Entry 6YW5 (electron microscopy, 2.85 A resolution); this record covers chains KK and aa of the 38 polymer chains in the assembly.

Chain KK:
Name: Mitochondrial ribosomal protein subunit S18
Source organism: Neurospora crassa OR74A
UniProtKB: Q7SGU0 (Q7SGU0_NEUCR); residues 1-376 here = UniProt positions 1-376
Amino-acid sequence (376 residues; each row starts with the number of its first residue):
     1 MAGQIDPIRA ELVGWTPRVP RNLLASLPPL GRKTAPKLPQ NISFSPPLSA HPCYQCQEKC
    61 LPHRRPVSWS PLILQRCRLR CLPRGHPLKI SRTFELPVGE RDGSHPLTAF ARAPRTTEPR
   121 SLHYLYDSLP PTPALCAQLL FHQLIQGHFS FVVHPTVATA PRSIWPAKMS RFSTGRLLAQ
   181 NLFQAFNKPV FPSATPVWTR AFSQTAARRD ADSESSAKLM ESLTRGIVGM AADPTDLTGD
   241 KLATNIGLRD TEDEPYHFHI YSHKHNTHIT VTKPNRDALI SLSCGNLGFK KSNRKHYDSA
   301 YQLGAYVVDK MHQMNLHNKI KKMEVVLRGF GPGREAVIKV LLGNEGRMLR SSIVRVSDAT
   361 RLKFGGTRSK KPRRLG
Unresolved in the structure: 1-252
Bound ions: K+: Asn286 (shared with G885(aa), U902(aa) of chain aa)

Chain aa:
Molecule: 16S rRNA
Source organism: Neurospora crassa OR74A
Sequence (1864 nucleotides; row label = number of the first residue in the row):
     1 GAUGUAAUAA AAAAAAUUUU UUUUAAUUUU AUAUUACAUC AAUAAAAAUA GAUGAGUUUG
    61 GUGAUGGCUC UGAUUGAACA CUGUCCAAAU ACUUGACACA UGCUAAUCGA ACGUUUAAUU
   121 UUGGCCUAAG AAAGGGGUUU CAUCGUGGCU UAAGCUAAGG GGUUUAUUGU GGCUUAAGCU
   181 AAGGUUUAAU CUUUGACUUA AGCGGGUGUU UUAGGGGAAC UUGUGCCCCU AAAACCUCUU
   241 AAUUAAAAGU GGUGUACAGG UGAGUAUAAU AUUUUUUCGC UUAACUUAAA GUGAAGGCAA
   301 AUCCUUCAUA UUGCAAAAGG AUAUCUUAGG CACCUGUUGA AAGGGGCCUA CUUAUAUUAU
   361 AUCCGCUUUA AGAGGAUGAG AAAAGUUUCA GAGAUAGGUA GUUGUUAAGG UCAUGGCUUA
   421 ACAAGCCAAU AAUUCUCUUA GUCGAAGCUG AAAAGGCUGA UCGACCACAU UGGGAAUGAA
   481 AAAAUCCCAA GGCAAAUAGG UACAGCAGUG AGGAAUCUUG GUCAAUGGGC CCACGCCUGA
   541 ACUGGUAACU UGGAGGAAUG AGGGGUCAAC UUUGCAAAUG GAUGAGUGAU CGUUAGAAGA
   601 UCCUUAGUCC CCUGGUCUUC UUGACACAUG AGGUAUAUAC UUCUAGUCCA UAUUGGGGGG
   661 AGACUCCACG UCGAUUUAUC GAGUAAAAUU CUGUAUACAU AUUGAUAAUG ACAAUAUGUA
   721 CAUUUGUCUU GACUAAUUAC GUGCCAGCAG UCGCGGCAAU ACGUAAGAGA CUAGUGUUAA
   781 UCAUCAUAAA UAGGUUUAAA GGGUACUCAG ACGGAAAAAU UCGCCCAAAU AUAGGGGACA
   841 AUUUUUCUAG AGUUUUAUGU AAGAAGGUCG UACUCUAGAG UGGAGAGAUA AAAUUCUGUG
   901 AUACCUAGGG GACGGGUAAA GGCGAAGGCA AUCUUUUAUG UAAAAACUGA CGUCGAAGGA
   961 CGAAGGCAAA GGGAACAAAA AGGAUUAGAU ACCCCAGUAG UCUUUGCAGA CAAUUAUGAA
  1021 UGCCAUAGGU UAGAUUUUUA AUUUAGUCUA UAAAUGAAAG UGUAAGCAUU UCACCUCAAG
  1081 AGUAAGGCGG CAACGCAGGA ACUGAAAUCA CUAGACCGUU UCUGACACCA GCAAUGAAGU
  1141 AUGUUAUUUA AUUCGGUGAC CCACGAAAAA CCUUACCACA AUUUGAAUAU UAAUAAUAAU
  1201 GAUAUUAUUU UUUAUGCUUG AUAUGGCAAG CACUCAAUUU UCCCCUCCCC GUAGGUUUGC
  1261 CGCGGGGGGG GAGAAAAAAG AAAAAUAAUG GAUAAUAUAG UAAAUACCAU AUUCCAACUA
  1321 UAUUUAAUUA UUAAUACAAG UGUUGCACGG CUGUCUUCAG UUGAUGUUGC GAAACUGUGG
  1381 UUCGUUCCAU GGAAUUAACG UAAACCCUUG CUUUAUUUGU AAAUAUUAUA AAGCAGUUCA
  1441 CCUUUAUAUA GGAAAUGAUA AAAGGGAUCA AGACAAGUCA UCAUGGCCUA AAUAUUGUGG
  1501 GCUAUAGACG UGCCACAUUU UCCUAAACAA AGAGAUGCAA AAAUGUGAAU UUUAGCUAAU
  1561 CUCAAAAAAU AGGAUAAAAA UAUACAAGGA UUGUAGUCUG AAAUUCGACU GCAUGAAUAA
  1621 GAAAUUGCUA GUAAUCGUGA AUCACCAUGA CACGGUGAAU AUUCCCUCGG AUUGGUACUA
  1681 ACCACUCGUC ACAUGCUGAA AGGAGUGCGU GCAAUAAGUU UGCUUUUCUG UUAUAAGUAA
  1741 GUAGACAUAU AGGUUUAGAU GUUAUAAUAG GAUCCUUCGU AUGCGCGGCU CUGAUUAGUG
  1801 UUAAGUCGAA AUACGGUUCG UGUAGUGGAA GUUGCACGGG ACUUAUCAAU GUUGAACAAU
  1861 ACGA
Unresolved in the structure: 1-47, 126-236, 327-358, 563-667, 1195-1328
Bound ions: K+ site 1: U58, G753; Mg2+ site 1: U93, G262; K+ site 2: C257, A484; K+ site 3: G262, G264, G441; Mg2+ site 2: A263, G264, G441; Mg2+ site 3: G293, G319; Mg2+ site 4: U402, C417; Mg2+ site 5 near A460 (its only coordinating residue here); Mg2+ site 6: C503, A504; K+ site 4: C523, U526, G527; Mg2+ site 7 near A524 (its only coordinating residue here); Mg2+ site 8 near C534 (its only coordinating residue here); 50 more Mg2+ sites not listed; 14 more K+ sites not listed
Reported in the primary citation:
  - Mg2+ coordination: A1745

Chain KK / chain aa interface:
Contacting residue pairs - 85 pairs, chain KK then chain aa:
  His259(KK) - C904(aa)  hydrogen bond to the phosphate
  His259(KK) - C905(aa)  phosphate contact
  Tyr261(KK) - A903(aa)  sugar contact
  His263(KK) - G887(aa)  salt bridge to the phosphate
  His263(KK) - A888(aa)  phosphate contact
  His265(KK) - A888(aa)  salt bridge to the phosphate
  His265(KK) - U889(aa)  salt bridge to the phosphate
  Asn266(KK) - A886(aa)  hydrogen bond to the phosphate
  Asn266(KK) - G887(aa)  hydrogen bond to the phosphate
  His268(KK) - A886(aa)  hydrogen bond to the phosphate
  His268(KK) - G887(aa)  salt bridge to the phosphate
  His268(KK) - U902(aa)  sugar contact
  His268(KK) - A903(aa)  sugar contact
  Thr270(KK) - A903(aa)  hydrogen bond to the sugar
  Thr270(KK) - C904(aa)  sugar contact
  Thr272(KK) - C904(aa)  sugar contact
  Lys273(KK) - U881(aa)  sugar contact
  Asn275(KK) - C905(aa)  sugar contact
  Arg276(KK) - C904(aa)  hydrogen bond to the sugar
  Arg276(KK) - C905(aa)  salt bridge to the phosphate
  Asp277(KK) - G880(aa)  base contact
  Asp277(KK) - U881(aa)  sugar contact
  Ala278(KK) - U881(aa)  hydrogen bond to the sugar
  Ala278(KK) - G882(aa)  sugar contact
  Ala278(KK) - A903(aa)  base contact
  Ser281(KK) - A903(aa)  hydrogen bond to the base
  Ser283(KK) - A886(aa)  hydrogen bond to the phosphate
  Cys284(KK) - A886(aa)  phosphate contact
  Gly285(KK) - G885(aa)  sugar contact
  Gly285(KK) - A886(aa)  hydrogen bond to the phosphate
  Asn286(KK) - A884(aa)  sugar contact
  Asn286(KK) - G885(aa)  phosphate contact
  Lys291(KK) - A886(aa)  base contact
  Lys291(KK) - G887(aa)  hydrogen bond to the base
  Lys291(KK) - A888(aa)  hydrogen bond to the base
  Lys291(KK) - U889(aa)  base contact
  Lys291(KK) - A892(aa)  phosphate contact
  Lys291(KK) - A893(aa)  salt bridge to the phosphate
  Ser292(KK) - A891(aa)  hydrogen bond to the phosphate
  Ser292(KK) - A892(aa)  hydrogen bond to the phosphate
  Arg294(KK) - A886(aa)  salt bridge to the phosphate
  Arg294(KK) - G887(aa)  salt bridge to the phosphate
  Arg294(KK) - A888(aa)  base contact
  Lys295(KK) - A890(aa)  phosphate contact
  Lys295(KK) - A891(aa)  salt bridge to the phosphate
  Arg328(KK) - A903(aa)  phosphate contact
  Arg328(KK) - C904(aa)  salt bridge to the phosphate
  Arg361(KK) - C873(aa)  salt bridge to the phosphate
  Arg361(KK) - C904(aa)  salt bridge to the phosphate
  Leu362(KK) - U871(aa)  hydrogen bond to the sugar
  Leu362(KK) - A872(aa)  sugar contact
  Lys363(KK) - U871(aa)  sugar contact
  Lys363(KK) - A872(aa)  sugar contact
  Phe364(KK) - G870(aa)  hydrogen bond to the base
  Phe364(KK) - U871(aa)  hydrogen bond to the base
  Phe364(KK) - G914(aa)  sugar contact
  Phe364(KK) - G915(aa)  stacking on the base
  Gly365(KK) - C913(aa)  sugar contact
  Gly365(KK) - G914(aa)  sugar contact
  Gly366(KK) - A912(aa)  base contact
  Gly366(KK) - C913(aa)  hydrogen bond to the sugar
  Thr367(KK) - G911(aa)  base contact
  Thr367(KK) - A974(aa)  base contact
  Thr367(KK) - A975(aa)  sugar contact
  Arg368(KK) - A975(aa)  hydrogen bond to the sugar
  Arg368(KK) - C976(aa)  sugar contact
  Arg368(KK) - A1836(aa)  salt bridge to the phosphate
  Ser369(KK) - C976(aa)  sugar contact
  Lys370(KK) - C976(aa)  phosphate contact
  Lys370(KK) - A977(aa)  phosphate contact
  Lys370(KK) - C994(aa)  salt bridge to the phosphate
  Lys371(KK) - A977(aa)  hydrogen bond to the phosphate
  Lys371(KK) - A978(aa)  phosphate contact
  Lys371(KK) - G1834(aa)  salt bridge to the phosphate
  Arg373(KK) - U889(aa)  hydrogen bond to the phosphate
  Arg373(KK) - A890(aa)  salt bridge to the phosphate
  Arg373(KK) - C993(aa)  hydrogen bond to the phosphate
  Arg373(KK) - C994(aa)  salt bridge to the phosphate
  Arg374(KK) - C992(aa)  hydrogen bond to the sugar
  Arg374(KK) - C993(aa)  salt bridge to the phosphate
  Arg374(KK) - U1817(aa)  hydrogen bond to the base
  Arg374(KK) - U1833(aa)  salt bridge to the phosphate
  Arg374(KK) - G1834(aa)  salt bridge to the phosphate
  Leu375(KK) - U1817(aa)  sugar contact
  Gly376(KK) - U1817(aa)  sugar contact
Other interface residues (no listed pair), chain KK (41 interface residues in all): Lys264, Leu279, Pro372
Other interface residues (no listed pair), chain aa (42 interface residues in all): U895, G1816, U1818, C1835

In short:
Chain KK and chain aa form an interface of 41 and 42 residues respectively, with 24 hydrogen bonds, 20 salt
bridges and 1 aromatic stacking contact. Polar pairs include Ser281(KK)-A903(aa), Lys291(KK)-G887(aa) and
Lys291(KK)-A888(aa). Asn286(KK), G885(aa) and U902(aa) form the K+ site. U58(aa) and G753(aa) form the K+ site
1. The paper reports Mg2+ coordination by A1745(aa).
Chain KK is Mitochondrial ribosomal protein subunit S18 and chain aa is 16S rRNA, both from Neurospora crassa
OR74A; the structure, The structure of the small subunit of the mitoribosome from Neurospora crassa, was
determined by electron microscopy together with 6YWE, 6YWS, 6YWV, 6YWX and 6YWY from the same study.
